Entry 7X2O (electron microscopy, 3.15 A resolution); this record covers chains B and H of the 6 polymer chains in the assembly.

# Chain B
Protein: VP2
From: Coxsackievirus B1
Reference sequence: A0A2S0RQC2 (A0A2S0RQC2_9ENTO); residues 1-263 here correspond to UniProt positions 70-332 (UniProt number = residue number + 69)
Chain sequence (263 residues; row label = number of the first residue in the row):
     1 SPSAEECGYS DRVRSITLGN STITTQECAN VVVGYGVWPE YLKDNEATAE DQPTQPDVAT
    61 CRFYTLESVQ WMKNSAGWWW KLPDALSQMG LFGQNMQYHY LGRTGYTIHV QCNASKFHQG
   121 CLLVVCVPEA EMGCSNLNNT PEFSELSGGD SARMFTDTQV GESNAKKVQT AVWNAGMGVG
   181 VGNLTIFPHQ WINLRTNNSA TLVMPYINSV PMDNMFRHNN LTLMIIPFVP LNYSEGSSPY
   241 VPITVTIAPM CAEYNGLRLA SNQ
Not modelled in the structure: 1-9, 263

# Chain H
Protein: 2E6 heavy chain
From: Mus musculus
Chain sequence (119 residues; numbered 1 to 119; the number before each row is that of its first residue):
     1 QVQLKQSGPG LVQPSQSLSI TCTVSGFSLT NYGVHWVRQS PGKGLEWLGV IWRGGSTDYN
    61 AAFMSRLSIT KDNSKSQVFF KMNSLQADDT AIYYCAKGDY YGYDAMDSWG QGTSVTVSR
Cystine bridges: Cys22-Cys95

# Interface between chain B and chain H
Pairs across the interface - 18 pairs, chain B then chain H:
  Met72(B) - Tyr101(H)
  Ser144(B) - Arg53(H)
  Ser144(B) - Gly54(H)
  Glu145(B) - Arg53(H)  salt bridge
  Arg153(B) - Thr30(H)
  Arg153(B) - Asn31(H)
  Arg153(B) - Arg53(H)
  Met154(B) - Tyr101(H)  hydrophobic
  Thr156(B) - Gly102(H)
  Thr156(B) - Tyr103(H)
  Asp157(B) - Tyr103(H)  hydrogen bond (backbone-side chain)
  Thr158(B) - Tyr103(H)
  Asn164(B) - Ser56(H)
  Asn164(B) - Thr57(H)  hydrogen bond (side chain-backbone)
  Asn164(B) - Asp58(H)  hydrogen bond (backbone-side chain)
  Ala165(B) - Trp52(H)  hydrophobic
  Lys167(B) - Trp52(H)
  Lys167(B) - Asp104(H)  salt bridge
Also at the interface, not in a pair above, chain B (15 interface residues in all): Glu142, Ser151, Phe155, Ser163

# In short
Chain B and chain H form an interface of 15 and 12 residues respectively, with 3 hydrogen bonds and 2 salt
bridges. Polar pairs include Glu145(B)-Arg53(H), Lys167(B)-Asp104(H) and Asp157(B)-Tyr103(H).
Chain B is VP2 (Coxsackievirus B1) and chain H is 2E6 heavy chain (Mus musculus); the structure, Cryo-EM
structure of Coxsackievirus B1 mature virion in complex with nAb 2E6 (CVB1-M:2E6), was determined by electron
microscopy (same publication as 7X2G, 7X2I, 7X2T, 7X2W, 7X35, 7X37 and 7 further entries).
